4U0Y - chains B and F of the 6 polymer chains in the assembly; structure by X-ray diffraction, 1.91 A resolution.

# Chain B
Protein: HTH-type transcriptional repressor YvoA
Source organism: Bacillus subtilis subsp. subtilis str. 168
Reference sequence: O34817 (YVOA_BACSU); numbering as in UniProt (aligned over 1-75)
Sequence (78 residues; each row starts with the number of its first residue; numbers below 1 keep their minus sign (Gly-2 is residue -2)):
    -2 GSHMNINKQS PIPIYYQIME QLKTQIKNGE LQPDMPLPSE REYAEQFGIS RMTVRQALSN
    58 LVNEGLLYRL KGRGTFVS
Not modelled in the structure: -2 to 0
Sequence notes: expression tag (-2 to 0)
UniProt features mapped onto this chain:
  - DNA-binding region: Glu37 to Ser56 (H-T-H motif)
Reported in the primary citation:
  - binding site for the 15-nt DNA strand: Arg38, Arg48, Met49, Gly69
  - binding site for the 15-nt DNA strand (chain F): Arg48, Gly69
  - specificity-determining residues: Arg38, Arg48, Gly69

# Chain F
Molecule: 15-nt DNA strand
Sequence (15 nucleotides; each row starts with the number of its first residue):
     1 GTGGTCTAGA CCACT

# Chain B / chain F interface
Residue-residue contacts (24):
  Ser36(B) - DT2(F)  hydrogen bond to the phosphate
  Ser36(B) - DG3(F)  phosphate contact
  Glu37(B) - DG3(F)  hydrogen bond to the phosphate
  Arg38(B) - DT2(F)  base contact
  Arg38(B) - DG3(F)  hydrogen bond to the base
  Arg38(B) - DG4(F)  base contact
  Arg48(B) - DG3(F)  base contact
  Arg48(B) - DG4(F)  hydrogen bond to the base
  Arg48(B) - DT5(F)  base contact
  Met49(B) - DC6(F)  hydrogen bond to the base
  Arg52(B) - DG3(F)  sugar contact
  Arg52(B) - DG4(F)  salt bridge to the phosphate
  Arg52(B) - DT5(F)  base contact
  Arg66(B) - DG3(F)  phosphate contact
  Arg66(B) - DG4(F)  salt bridge to the phosphate
  Leu67(B) - DG3(F)  sugar contact
  Lys68(B) - DG4(F)  sugar contact
  Gly69(B) - DG1(F)  hydrogen bond to the base
  Gly69(B) - DT2(F)  base contact
  Gly69(B) - DG3(F)  sugar contact
  Arg70(B) - DT2(F)  sugar contact
  Gly71(B) - DT2(F)  phosphate contact
  Gly71(B) - DG3(F)  sugar contact
  Thr72(B) - DG3(F)  hydrogen bond to the phosphate
Also at the interface, not in a pair above, chain B (15 interface residues in all): Pro8, Pro35
Also at the interface, not in a pair above, chain F (7 interface residues in all): DA13

# In short
Chain B and chain F form an interface of 15 and 7 residues respectively, with 7 hydrogen bonds and 2 salt
bridges. Among the polar pairs are Arg38(B)-DG3(F), Arg48(B)-DG4(F) and Met49(B)-DC6(F). From the paper: a
binding site for the 15-nt DNA strand at Arg38(B), Arg48(B) and Met49(B) among others; a binding site for the
15-nt DNA strand (chain F) at Arg48(B) and Gly69(B).
Here chain B is HTH-type transcriptional repressor YvoA (Bacillus subtilis subsp. subtilis str. 168) and chain
F is a 15-nt DNA strand. Entry 4U0Y (Crystal structure of the DNA-binding domains of YvoA in complex with
palindromic operator DNA) was determined by X-ray diffraction together with 4U0V, 4U0W and 4WWC from the same
study.
